Entry 1MO3 (X-ray diffraction, 3.10 A resolution); this record covers chain A.

[Chain A]
Molecule: RecA
Organism: Mycobacterium tuberculosis
Notes: EC 3.4.99.37
UniProtKB: P0A5U4 (RECA_MYCTU); the construct lacks a stretch of the UniProt sequence, so the offset changes along the chain: 1-254 = UniProt 1-254; 255-350 = UniProt 695-790
Sequence (350 residues; row label = number of the first residue in the row):
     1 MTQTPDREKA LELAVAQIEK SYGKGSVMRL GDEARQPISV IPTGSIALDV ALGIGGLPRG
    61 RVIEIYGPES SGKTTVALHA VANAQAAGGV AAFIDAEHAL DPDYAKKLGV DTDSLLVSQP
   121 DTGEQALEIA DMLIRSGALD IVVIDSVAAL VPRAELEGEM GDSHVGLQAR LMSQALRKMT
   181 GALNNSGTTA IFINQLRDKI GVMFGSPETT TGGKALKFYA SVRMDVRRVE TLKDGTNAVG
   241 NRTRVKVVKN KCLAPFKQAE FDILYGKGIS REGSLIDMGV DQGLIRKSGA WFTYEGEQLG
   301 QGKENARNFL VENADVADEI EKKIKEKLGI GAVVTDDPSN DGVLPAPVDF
Unresolved in the structure: 161-163, 198-210, 330-350
Ligand contacts: ADP (adenosine-5'-diphosphate): Pro68, Glu69, Ser70, Ser71, Gly72, Lys73, Thr74, Thr75, Asp101, Tyr104, Gln195, Arg228, Asn241, Ile263, Tyr265, Gly266
From the paper describing this entry:
  - self-association interface (contacts with another copy of this molecule); pairs are residue here / residue on that copy: Lys24-Glu297
  - binding site for ADP: Thr75, Asp101, Tyr104, Gln195, Arg228
  - contacts within the chain: Thr75-Tyr104

[In short]
Chain A binds ADP. The paper reports a binding site for ADP at Thr75, Asp101 and Tyr104 among others; a
self-association interface involving Lys24 and Glu297.
Chain A is RecA (Mycobacterium tuberculosis); the structure, Reca-ADP complex, was determined by X-ray
diffraction together with 1MO4, 1MO5 and 1MO6 from the same study.
